Entry 8JLA (electron microscopy, 3.44 A resolution); this record covers chains A and I of the 10 polymer chains in the assembly.

[Chain A]
Name: Histone H3.1
From: Homo sapiens
UniProt: P68431 (H31_HUMAN); residues 28-135 here correspond to UniProt positions 29-136 (UniProt number = residue number + 1)
Sequence (112 residues; each row starts with the number of its first residue):
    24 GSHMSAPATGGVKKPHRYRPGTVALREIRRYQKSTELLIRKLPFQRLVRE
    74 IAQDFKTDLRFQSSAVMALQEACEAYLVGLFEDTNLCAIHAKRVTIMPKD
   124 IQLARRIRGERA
Disordered / not traced: 24-37, 134-135
Construct notes: expression tag (24-27)
UniProt features mapped onto this chain:
  - modified residue: Ser28 (ADP-ribosylserine), Lys36 (N6,N6,N6-trimethyllysine), Lys37 (N6-methyllysine), Tyr41 (Phosphotyrosine), Lys56 (N6,N6,N6-trimethyllysine), Ser57 (Phosphoserine), Lys64 (N6-(2-hydroxyisobutyryl)lysine), Lys79 (N6,N6,N6-trimethyllysine), Thr80 (Phosphothreonine), Ser86 (Phosphoserine), Thr107 (Phosphothreonine), Lys115 (N6-acetyllysine), Lys122 (N6-(2-hydroxyisobutyryl)lysine)

[Chain I]
Molecule: 193-nt DNA strand
From: synthetic construct
Sequence (193 nucleotides; row label = number of the first residue in the row; numbers below 1 keep their minus sign (DA-96 is residue -96)):
   -96 ATCACGTAATATTGGCCAGCTAGGATCACAATCCCGGTGCCGAGGCCGCT
   -46 CAATTGGTCGTAGACAGCTCTAGCACCGCTTAAACGCACGTACGGAATCC
     4 GTACGTGCGTTTAAGCGGTGCTAGAGCTGTCTACGACCAATTGAGCGGCC
    54 TCGGCACCGGGATTGTGATCCTAGCTGGCCAATATTACGTGAT
Disordered / not traced: -96 to -79, 78-96

[Chain A / chain I interface]
Contacting residue pairs (18; chain A residue first):
  His39(A) with DG70(I), hydrogen bond to the sugar
  Arg40(A) with DG70(I), sugar contact
  Tyr41(A) with DT69(I), phosphate contact; DG70(I), phosphate contact
  Arg42(A) with DG70(I), hydrogen bond to the phosphate
  Thr45(A) with DT69(I), phosphate contact; DG70(I), phosphate contact
  Arg63(A) with DA-14(I), sugar contact; DA-13(I), salt bridge to the phosphate
  Arg72(A) with DC-23(I), salt bridge to the phosphate
  Arg83(A) with DC-23(I), phosphate contact
  Phe84(A) with DG-24(I), sugar contact; DC-23(I), hydrogen bond to the phosphate
  Gln85(A) with DG-24(I), phosphate contact
  Ser86(A) with DG-24(I), phosphate contact
  Arg116(A) with DG-3(I), phosphate contact
  Val117(A) with DG-3(I), hydrogen bond to the phosphate
  Thr118(A) with DG-3(I), hydrogen bond to the phosphate
Interface residues without a listed pair, chain A (17 interface residues in all): Pro43, Lys115, Met120
Interface residues without a listed pair, chain I (11 interface residues in all): DA-5, DC-4, DG-2, DA71

[Overview]
17 residues of chain A and 11 residues of chain I are in contact, with 5 hydrogen bonds and 2 salt bridges.
Polar contacts include His39(A)-DG70(I), Arg42(A)-DG70(I) and Phe84(A)-DC-23(I).
Here chain A is Histone H3.1 (Homo sapiens) and chain I is a 193-nt DNA strand (synthetic construct). Entry
8JLA (Cryo-EM structure of the human nucleosome lacking N-terminal region of H2A, H2B, H3, and H4) was
determined by electron microscopy together with 8JL9, 8JLB and 8JLD from the same study.
